PDB entry 6BM4 | X-ray diffraction, 2.95 A resolution | chains A and I of the 12 polymer chains in the assembly

== Chain A ==
Molecule: DNA-directed RNA polymerase II subunit RPB1
Source organism: Saccharomyces cerevisiae (strain ATCC 204508 / S288c)
Notes: EC 2.7.7.6
UniProt: P04050 (RPB1_YEAST); numbering as in UniProt (aligned over 1-1733)
Amino-acid sequence (1733 residues; row label = number of the first residue in the row):
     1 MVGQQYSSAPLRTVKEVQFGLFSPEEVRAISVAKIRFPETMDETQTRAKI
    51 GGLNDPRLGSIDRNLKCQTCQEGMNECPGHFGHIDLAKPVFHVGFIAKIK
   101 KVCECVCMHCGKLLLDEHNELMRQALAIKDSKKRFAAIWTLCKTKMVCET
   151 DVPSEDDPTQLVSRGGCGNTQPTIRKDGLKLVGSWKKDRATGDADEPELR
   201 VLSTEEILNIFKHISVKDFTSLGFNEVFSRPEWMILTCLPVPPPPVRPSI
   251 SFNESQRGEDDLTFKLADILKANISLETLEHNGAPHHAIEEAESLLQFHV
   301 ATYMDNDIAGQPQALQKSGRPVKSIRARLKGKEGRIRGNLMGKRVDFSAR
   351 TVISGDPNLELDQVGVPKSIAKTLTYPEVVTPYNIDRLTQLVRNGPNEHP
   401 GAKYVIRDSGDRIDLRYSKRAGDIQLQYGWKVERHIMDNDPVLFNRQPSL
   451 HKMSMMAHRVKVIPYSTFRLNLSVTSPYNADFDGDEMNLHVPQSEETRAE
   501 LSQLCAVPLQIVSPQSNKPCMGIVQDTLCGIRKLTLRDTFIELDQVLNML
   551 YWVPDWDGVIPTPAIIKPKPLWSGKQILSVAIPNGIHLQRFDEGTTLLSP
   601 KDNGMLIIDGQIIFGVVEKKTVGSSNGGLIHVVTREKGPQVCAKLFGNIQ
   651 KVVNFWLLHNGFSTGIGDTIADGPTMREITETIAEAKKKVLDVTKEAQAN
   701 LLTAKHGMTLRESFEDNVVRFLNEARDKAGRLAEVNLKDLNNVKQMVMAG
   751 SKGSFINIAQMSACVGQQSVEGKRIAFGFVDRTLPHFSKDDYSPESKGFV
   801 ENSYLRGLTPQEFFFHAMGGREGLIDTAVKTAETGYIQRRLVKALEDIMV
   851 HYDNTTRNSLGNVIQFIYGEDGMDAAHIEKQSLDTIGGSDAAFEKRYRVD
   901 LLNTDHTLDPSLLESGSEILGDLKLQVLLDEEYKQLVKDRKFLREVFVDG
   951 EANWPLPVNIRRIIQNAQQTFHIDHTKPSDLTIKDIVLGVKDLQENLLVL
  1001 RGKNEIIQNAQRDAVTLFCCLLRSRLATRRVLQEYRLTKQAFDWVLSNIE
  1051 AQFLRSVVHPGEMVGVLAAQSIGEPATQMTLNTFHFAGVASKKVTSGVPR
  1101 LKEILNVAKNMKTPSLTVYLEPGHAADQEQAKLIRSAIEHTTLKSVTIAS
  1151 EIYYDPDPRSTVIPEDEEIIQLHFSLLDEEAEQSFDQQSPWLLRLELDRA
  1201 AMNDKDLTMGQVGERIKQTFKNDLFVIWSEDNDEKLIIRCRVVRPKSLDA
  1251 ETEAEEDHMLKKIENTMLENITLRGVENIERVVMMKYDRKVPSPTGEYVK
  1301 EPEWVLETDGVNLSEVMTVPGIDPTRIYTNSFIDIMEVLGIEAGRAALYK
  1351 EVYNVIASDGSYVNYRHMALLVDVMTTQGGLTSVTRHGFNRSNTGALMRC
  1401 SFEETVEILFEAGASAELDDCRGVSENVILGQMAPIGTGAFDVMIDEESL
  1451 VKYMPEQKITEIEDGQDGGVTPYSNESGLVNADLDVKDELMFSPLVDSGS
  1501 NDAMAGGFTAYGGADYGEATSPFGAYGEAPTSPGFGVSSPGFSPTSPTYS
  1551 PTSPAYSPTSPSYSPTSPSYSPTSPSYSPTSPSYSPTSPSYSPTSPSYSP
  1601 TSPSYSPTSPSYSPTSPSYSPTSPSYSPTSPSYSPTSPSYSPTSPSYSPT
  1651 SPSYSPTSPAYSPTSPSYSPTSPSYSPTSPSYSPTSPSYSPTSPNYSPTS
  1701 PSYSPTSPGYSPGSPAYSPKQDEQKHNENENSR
Not modelled in the structure: 1-2, 149-164, 186-200, 251-258, 1081-1092, 1176-1186, 1244-1253, 1447-1733
Swiss-Prot annotation at these positions:
  - region: P248 to D260 (Lid loop), N306 to K323 (Rudder loop), P810 to E822 (Bridging helix)
  - binding site (Zn(2+)): C67, C70, C77, H80, C107, C110, C148, C167
  - binding site (Mg(2+)): D481, D483, D485
  - modified residue: T1471 (Phosphothreonine)
  - cross-link (Glycyl lysine isopeptide (Lys-Gly)): K695 (interchain with G-Cter in ubiquitin), K1246 (interchain with G-Cter in ubiquitin), K1350 (interchain with G-Cter in ubiquitin)
Ion coordination: Zn2+ site 1: C67, C77, H80; Zn2+ site 2: C107, C110; Mg2+ site 1: D481, D483, D485 (shared with 1 residue of chain R); Mg2+ site 2: D481 (together with 2KH)
Residues lining bound ligands: 2KH (5'-O-[(S)-hydroxy{[(S)-hydroxy(phosphonooxy)phosphoryl]amino}phosphoryl]uridine): D481, D483, K752

== Chain I ==
Molecule: DNA-directed RNA polymerase II subunit RPB9
Source organism: Saccharomyces cerevisiae (strain ATCC 204508 / S288c)
UniProt: P27999 (RPB9_YEAST); residue numbers follow UniProt; this construct covers 1-122
Amino-acid sequence (122 residues; each row starts with the number of its first residue):
     1 MTTFRFCRDCNNMLYPREDKENNRLLFECRTCSYVEEAGSPLVYRHELIT
    51 NIGETAGVVQDIGSDPTLPRSDRECPKCHSRENVFFQSQQRRKDTSMVLF
   101 FVCLSCSHIFTSDQKNKRTQFS
Not modelled in the structure: 1, 117-122
Swiss-Prot annotation at these positions:
  - zinc finger: C7 to C32 (C4-type), S71 to T111 (TFIIS-type)
  - binding site (Zn(2+)): C7, C10, C29, C32, C75, C78, C103, C106
  - modified residue: S40 (Phosphoserine)
Ion coordination: Zn2+ site 1: C7, C10, C29, C32; Zn2+ site 2: C75, C78, C103, C106

== How chain A and chain I interact ==
Pairs across the interface - 63 pairs, chain A then chain I:
  A697(A) - M97(I)  hydrophobic
  Q698(A) - M97(I)
  Q698(A) - V98(I)
  Q698(A) - L99(I)
  Q698(A) - S112(I)  hydrogen bond (backbone-side chain)
  A699(A) - S112(I)
  A699(A) - Q114(I)  hydrogen bond (backbone-backbone)
  N700(A) - V98(I)
  N700(A) - D113(I)  hydrogen bond
  N700(A) - K115(I)
  L701(A) - Q114(I)
  L701(A) - K115(I)
  T709(A) - K93(I)
  T709(A) - D94(I)
  R711(A) - Q87(I)  hydrogen bond
  R711(A) - T95(I)  hydrogen bond
  R711(A) - S96(I)  hydrogen bond (side chain-backbone)
  R711(A) - M97(I)
  F714(A) - M97(I)  hydrophobic
  D781(A) - R91(I)  salt bridge
  R782(A) - T67(I)
  S788(A) - T67(I)
  S788(A) - P69(I)
  K789(A) - T67(I)  hydrogen bond (backbone-backbone)
  K789(A) - P69(I)
  D790(A) - F86(I)
  D790(A) - Q87(I)
  Y792(A) - Q87(I)  hydrogen bond
  K1144(A) - L48(I)
  T1147(A) - L48(I)
  I1148(A) - E47(I)
  I1148(A) - L48(I)  hydrogen bond (backbone-backbone)
  I1148(A) - I49(I)  hydrogen bond (backbone-backbone)
  A1149(A) - R45(I)
  A1149(A) - H46(I)
  S1150(A) - Y44(I)
  S1150(A) - R45(I)
  S1150(A) - H46(I)  hydrogen bond (backbone-backbone)
  E1151(A) - L42(I)
  E1151(A) - Y44(I)
  E1151(A) - R45(I)  salt bridge
  I1152(A) - P41(I)
  I1152(A) - V43(I)  hydrogen bond (backbone-backbone)
  I1152(A) - Y44(I)  hydrogen bond (backbone-backbone)
  Y1153(A) - P41(I)
  Y1153(A) - L42(I)
  Y1154(A) - E18(I)  hydrogen bond
  Y1154(A) - D19(I)
  Y1154(A) - N23(I)
  Y1154(A) - R24(I)  hydrogen bond (side chain-backbone)
  Y1154(A) - L25(I)
  Y1154(A) - P41(I)  hydrogen bond (backbone-backbone)
  P1156(A) - N23(I)
  V1162(A) - P41(I)  hydrophobic
  P1190(A) - E18(I)
  W1191(A) - E18(I)
  W1191(A) - L25(I)  hydrophobic
  D1257(A) - P16(I)
  D1257(A) - V43(I)
  K1261(A) - Y44(I)
  E1264(A) - Y44(I)
  E1264(A) - H46(I)
  L1268(A) - H46(I)
Other interface residues (no listed pair), chain A (32 interface residues in all): D1198
Other interface residues (no listed pair), chain I (35 interface residues in all): D65, L68, Q89, N116

== Summary ==
Chain A and chain I form an interface of 32 and 35 residues respectively; the contacts include 16 hydrogen
bonds and 2 salt bridges. Among the polar pairs are D781(A)-R91(I), E1151(A)-R45(I) and Q698(A)-S112(I). Chain
A binds compound 2KH.
Chain A is DNA-directed RNA polymerase II subunit RPB1 and chain I is DNA-directed RNA polymerase II subunit
RPB9, both from Saccharomyces cerevisiae (strain ATCC 204508 / S288c); the structure, Pol II elongation
complex with an abasic lesion at i-1 position,soaking UMPNPP, was determined by X-ray diffraction (same
publication as 6BLO, 6BLP, 6BM2 and 6BQF).
